Entry 8QBZ (X-ray diffraction, 1.90 A resolution); this record covers chain A.

Chain A:
Molecule: Extracellular iron oxide respiratory system surface decaheme cytochrome c component MtrC
From: Shewanella oneidensis MR-1
UniProtKB: Q8EG34 (Q8EG34_SHEON); numbering as in UniProt (aligned over 26-671)
Sequence (679 residues; each row starts with the number of its first residue):
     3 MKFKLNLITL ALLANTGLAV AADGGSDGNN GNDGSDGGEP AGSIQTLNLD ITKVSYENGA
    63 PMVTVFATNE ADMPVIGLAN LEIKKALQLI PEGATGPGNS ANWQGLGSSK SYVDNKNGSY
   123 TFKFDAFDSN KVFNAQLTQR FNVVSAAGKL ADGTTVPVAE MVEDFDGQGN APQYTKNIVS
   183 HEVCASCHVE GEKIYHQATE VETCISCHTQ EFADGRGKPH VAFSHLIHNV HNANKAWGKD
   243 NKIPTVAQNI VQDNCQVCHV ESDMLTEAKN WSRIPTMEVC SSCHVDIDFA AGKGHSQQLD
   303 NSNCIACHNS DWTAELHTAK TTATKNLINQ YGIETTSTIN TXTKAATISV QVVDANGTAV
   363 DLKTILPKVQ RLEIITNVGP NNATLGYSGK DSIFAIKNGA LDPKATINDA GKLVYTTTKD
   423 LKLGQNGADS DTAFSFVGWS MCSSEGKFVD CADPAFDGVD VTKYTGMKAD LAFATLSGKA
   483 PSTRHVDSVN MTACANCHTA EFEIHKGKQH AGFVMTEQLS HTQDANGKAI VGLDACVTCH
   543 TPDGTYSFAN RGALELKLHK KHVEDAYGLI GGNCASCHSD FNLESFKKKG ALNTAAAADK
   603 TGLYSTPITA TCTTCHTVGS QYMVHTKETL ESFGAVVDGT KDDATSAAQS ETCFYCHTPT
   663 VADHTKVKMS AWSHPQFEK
Unresolved in the structure: 3-44, 671-681
Disulfide bonds: Cys444-Cys453
Covalent attachments: heme c (HEC) linked to Cys186, Cys189, Cys206, Cys209, Cys257, Cys260, Cys282, Cys285, Cys306, Cys309, Cys496, Cys499, Cys538, Cys541, Cys576, Cys579, Cys614, Cys617, Cys655, Cys658
Modified / non-standard residues: LBY (N~6~-(tert-butoxycarbonyl)-L-lysine) at position 344
Sequence notes: initiating methionine (3); expression tag (4-25, 672-681); engineered mutation LBY_344 (Glu in Q8EG34)
Metal / ion sites: Ca2+ site 1: Asp52, Ile53, Glu165; Ca2+ site 2: Glu162, Glu202; heme c Fe (10 sites), coordinated by His190, His198, His210, His230, His233, His261, His286, His297, His310, His319, His500, His507, His542, His561, His564, His580 and 4 more; Ca2+ site 3: Asn231, Asn234, Lys237; Ca2+ site 4: Asp472, Gln520; Ca2+ site 5 near Gln651 (its only coordinating residue here)
Small-molecule neighbours:
  - heme c (HEC), molecule 1: Lys86, Lys87, Ile196, Tyr197, His198, Gln199, Ala200, Thr201, Glu202, Thr205, His210, Phe214, Arg218, Lys220, His222, Val223, Phe225, Leu228, Asn231, Val232, Trp239, Gly240, Lys241
  - heme c (HEC), molecule 2: Ser102, Lys178, Ile180, Val181, Val203, Ile207, Phe225, Ser226, Ile229, His230, His233, Val253, Asp255, Asn256, Val259, His261, Asn272, Trp273, Ile276, Val281, His319
  - heme c (HEC), molecule 3: Val185, Ser188, His190, Ile196, Tyr197, Val203, Phe225, Ile229, Val232, His233, Trp239, Lys244, Val248, Ala249, Ile252, Val253, Val259, Asn498, Gly570, Leu571
  - heme c (HEC), molecule 4: His230, Asn234, Asp255, Trp273, Pro277, Val281, Ser284, His286, His310, Trp314, Thr315, Leu318, His319, Lys322
  - heme c (HEC), molecule 5: Val248, Asn251, Ile252, Val491, Ala495, His500, Phe504, Ile506, His507, Leu535, Leu560, Lys563, His564, Asp567, Ala568, Leu571, Ile572, Ser578
  - heme c (HEC), molecule 6: Pro277, Thr278, Met279, His286, Ile289, Phe291, His297, Gln300, Asp302, Asn303, Asn305, His310, Trp314
  - heme c (HEC), molecule 7: Glu375, Ile377, Tyr389, Phe438, Ile506, His507, His512, Phe515, Met517, Leu535, Thr540, His542, Thr547, Tyr548, Asn552, Gly554, Lys559, Leu560, Lys563
  - heme c (HEC), molecule 8: Arg486, His487, Ser490, Val491, Leu535, Leu556, Glu557, Leu560, His561, His564, Ile572, Gly574, Asn575, Ser578, His580, Phe583, Asn584, Ser587, Phe588, Lys591, Thr613, His666
  - heme c (HEC), molecule 9: His561, Val565, Tyr569, Gly573, Gly574, Thr613, His618, Val626, His659, His666, Thr667
  - heme c (HEC), molecule 10: Ile610, Thr611, His618, Tyr624, Met625, Val626, His627, Leu632, Phe635, Ala637, Thr654, His659, Val669

Summary:
Covalently linked heme c: at Cys189, Cys206, Cys260, Cys282, Cys306 and Cys496 and 4 more. The Ca2+ site 1 is
built by Asp52, Ile53 and Glu165. The Ca2+ site 2 is built by Glu162 and Glu202.
Chain A is Extracellular iron oxide respiratory system surface decaheme cytochrome c component MtrC
(Shewanella oneidensis MR-1); the structure, Crystal structure of the outer membrane decaheme cytochrome MtrC
(E344Boc-Lys), was determined by X-ray diffraction, deposited together with 8QBQ and 8QC9.
